9CZK - chains C and G of the 8 polymer chains in the assembly; structure by electron microscopy, 3.50 A resolution.

# Chain C
Protein: Isoform 5 of Calcium-activated potassium channel subunit alpha-1
From: Homo sapiens
UniProtKB: Q12791 (KCMA1_HUMAN), isoform Q12791-5; residues 1-1056 here correspond to UniProt positions 66-1121 (UniProt number = residue number + 65)
Amino-acid sequence (1056 residues; each row starts with the number of its first residue):
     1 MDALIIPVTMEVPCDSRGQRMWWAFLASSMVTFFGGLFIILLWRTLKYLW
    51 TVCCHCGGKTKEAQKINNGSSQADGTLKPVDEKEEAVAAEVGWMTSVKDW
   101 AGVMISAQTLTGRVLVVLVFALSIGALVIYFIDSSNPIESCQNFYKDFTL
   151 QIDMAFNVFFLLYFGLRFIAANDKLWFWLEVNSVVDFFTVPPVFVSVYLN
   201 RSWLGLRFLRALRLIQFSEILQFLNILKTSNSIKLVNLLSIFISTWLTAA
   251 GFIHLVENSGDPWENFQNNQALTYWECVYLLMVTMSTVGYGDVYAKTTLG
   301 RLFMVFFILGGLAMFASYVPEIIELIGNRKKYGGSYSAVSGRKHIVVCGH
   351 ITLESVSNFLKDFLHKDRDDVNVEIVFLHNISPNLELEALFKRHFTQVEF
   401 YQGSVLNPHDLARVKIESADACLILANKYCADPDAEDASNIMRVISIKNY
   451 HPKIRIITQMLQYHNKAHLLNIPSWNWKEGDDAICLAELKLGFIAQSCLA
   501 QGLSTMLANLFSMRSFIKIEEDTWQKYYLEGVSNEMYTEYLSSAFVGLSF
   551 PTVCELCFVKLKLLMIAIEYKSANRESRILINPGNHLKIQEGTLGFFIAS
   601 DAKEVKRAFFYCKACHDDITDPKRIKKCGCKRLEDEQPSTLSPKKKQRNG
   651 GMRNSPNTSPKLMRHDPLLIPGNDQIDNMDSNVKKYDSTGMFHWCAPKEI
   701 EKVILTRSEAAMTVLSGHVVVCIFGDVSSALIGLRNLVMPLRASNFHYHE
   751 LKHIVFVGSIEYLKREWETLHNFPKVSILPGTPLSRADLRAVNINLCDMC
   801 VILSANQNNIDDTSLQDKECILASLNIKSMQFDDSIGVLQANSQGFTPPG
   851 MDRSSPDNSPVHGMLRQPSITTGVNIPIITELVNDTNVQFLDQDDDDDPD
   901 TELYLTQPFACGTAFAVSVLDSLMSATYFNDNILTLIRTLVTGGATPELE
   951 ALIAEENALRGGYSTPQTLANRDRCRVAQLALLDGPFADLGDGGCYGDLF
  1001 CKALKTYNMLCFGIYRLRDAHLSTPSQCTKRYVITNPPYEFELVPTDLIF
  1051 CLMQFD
Disordered / not traced: 1-20, 55-92, 570-576, 616-682, 834-870
Ion coordination: K+ site 1: Thr-287, Val-288 (shared with 2 residues of chain A; 2 residues of chain B; 2 residues of chain D); K+ site 2: Val-288, Gly-289 (shared with 2 residues of chain A; 2 residues of chain B; 2 residues of chain D)

# Chain G
Protein: Large-conductance Ca2+-activated K+ channel beta2 subunit, Calcium-activated potassium channel subunit beta-4
From: Homo sapiens
Notes: fragment: N-terminal 45 residues of kcnmb2 ligated to kcnmb4 (devoid of N terminal first 15 residues)
UniProtKB: chimeric construct of B5BNX0, Q86W47: residues 2-44 from B5BNX0 (B5BNX0_HUMAN) positions 2-44 (same numbers); residues 45-240 from Q86W47 positions 15-210 (UniProt number = residue number - 30)
Amino-acid sequence (239 residues; numbered 2 to 240; the number before each row is that of its first residue):
     2 FIWTSGRTSSSYRHDEKRNIYQKIRDHDLLDKRKTVTALKAGEDKSIRLG
    52 LFLIISGVVSLFIFGFCWLSPALQDLQATEANCTVLSVQQIGEVFECTFT
   102 CGADCRGTSQYPCVQVYVNNSESNSRALLHSDEHQLLTNPKCSYIPPCKR
   152 ENQKNLESVMNWQQYWKDEIGSQPFTCYFNQHQRPDDVLLHRTHDEIVLL
   202 HCFLWPLVTFVVGVLIVVLTICAKSLAVKAEAMKKRKFS
Disordered / not traced: 2-23, 236-240
Cystine bridges: Cys-84/Cys-178, Cys-98/Cys-149, Cys-102/Cys-106, Cys-114/Cys-143

# Chain C / chain G interface
Residue-residue contacts (11; chain C residue first):
  Leu-37(C) / Ile-217(G)  hydrophobic
  Leu-41(C) / Ile-217(G)  hydrophobic
  Leu-41(C) / Leu-220(G)  hydrophobic
  Leu-179(C) / Lys-46(G)
  Pro-262(C) / Trp-69(G)  hydrophobic
  Trp-263(C) / Phe-65(G)  hydrophobic
  Trp-263(C) / Cys-68(G)  hydrophobic
  Trp-263(C) / Trp-69(G)
  Trp-263(C) / His-195(G)  hydrogen bond (backbone-side chain)
  Asn-265(C) / Thr-194(G)  hydrogen bond (side chain-backbone)
  Asn-265(C) / His-195(G)
Other interface residues (no listed pair), chain C (15 interface residues in all): Met-21, Phe-34, Phe-38, Tyr-48, Thr-51, Asp-173, Leu-175, Trp-176, Leu-302
Other interface residues (no listed pair), chain G (20 interface residues in all): Thr-36, Ala-39, Leu-40, Ala-42, Gly-43, Ser-47, Ile-64, His-202, Val-213, Leu-227, Ala-231, Met-234

# In short
15 residues of chain C and 20 residues of chain G are in contact; the contacts include 2 hydrogen bonds. Among
the polar pairs are Trp-263(C)/His-195(G) and Asn-265(C)/Thr-194(G). The K+ site 1 is built by Thr-287(C) and
Val-288(C).
Chain C is Isoform 5 of Calcium-activated potassium channel subunit alpha-1 and chain G is Large-conductance
Ca2+-activated K+ channel beta2 subunit, Calcium-activated potassium channel subunit beta-4, both from Homo
sapiens; the structure, Ca2+ free hSlo1 + beta2N-beta4 channel in nanodisc, was determined by electron
microscopy together with 9CZH, 9CZJ, 9CZM, 9CZO, 9CZQ, 9D18 and 9D19 from the same study.
